PDB entry 9EZP | solution NMR | chains A and B

[Chain A]
Protein: cDNA FLJ34459 fis, clone HLUNG2002916, highly similar to SRC SUBSTRATE CORTACTIN
From: Homo sapiens
Reference sequence: B3KRK4 (B3KRK4_HUMAN); residues 17-73 here correspond to UniProt positions 178-234 (UniProt number = residue number + 161)
Chain sequence (57 residues; each row starts with the number of its first residue):
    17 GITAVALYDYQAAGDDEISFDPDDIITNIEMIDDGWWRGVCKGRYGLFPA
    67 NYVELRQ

[Chain B]
Protein: WAS/WASL-interacting protein family member 1
Reference sequence: O43516 (WIPF1_HUMAN); numbering as in UniProt (aligned over 165-183)
Chain sequence (19 residues; each row starts with the number of its first residue):
   165 QRNRMPPPRPDVGSKPDSI

[Chain A / chain B interface]
Pairs across the interface (14):
  Tyr24(A) with Arg173(B)
  Tyr26(A) with Val176(B); Gly177(B)
  Glu33(A) with Lys179(B)
  Asp49(A) with Pro180(B)
  Trp52(A) with Val176(B); Ser178(B); Pro180(B)
  Pro65(A) with Val176(B)
  Asn67(A) with Pro174(B); Asp175(B); Val176(B)
  Tyr68(A) with Arg173(B); Val176(B)
Also at the interface, not in a pair above, chain A (9 interface residues in all): Ile48
Also at the interface, not in a pair above, chain B (9 interface residues in all): Ile183

[In short]
The chain A/chain B interface involves 9 residues from each chain.
Here chain A is cDNA FLJ34459 fis, clone HLUNG2002916, highly similar to SRC SUBSTRATE CORTACTIN (Homo
sapiens) and chain B is WAS/WASL-interacting protein family member 1. Entry 9EZP (Non-canonical structure of
the human cortactin SH3 domain in complex with WIP-derived peptide) was determined by solution NMR, deposited
together with 9EZN and 9EZO.
